PDB entry 8B7C | X-ray diffraction, 1.90 A resolution | chains B and F of the 6 polymer chains in the assembly

# Chain B
Protein: Tubulin beta-2B chain
Source organism: Bos taurus
Reference sequence: Q6B856 (TBB2B_BOVIN); the author numbering skips numbers that UniProt does not, so the offset changes along the chain: 1-42 = UniProt 1-42; 45-360 = UniProt 43-358; 369-455 = UniProt 359-445
Chain sequence (445 residues; each row starts with the number of its first residue; note: 10 numbers in that range are skipped by the numbering (no residue carries them; nothing is unmodelled there)):
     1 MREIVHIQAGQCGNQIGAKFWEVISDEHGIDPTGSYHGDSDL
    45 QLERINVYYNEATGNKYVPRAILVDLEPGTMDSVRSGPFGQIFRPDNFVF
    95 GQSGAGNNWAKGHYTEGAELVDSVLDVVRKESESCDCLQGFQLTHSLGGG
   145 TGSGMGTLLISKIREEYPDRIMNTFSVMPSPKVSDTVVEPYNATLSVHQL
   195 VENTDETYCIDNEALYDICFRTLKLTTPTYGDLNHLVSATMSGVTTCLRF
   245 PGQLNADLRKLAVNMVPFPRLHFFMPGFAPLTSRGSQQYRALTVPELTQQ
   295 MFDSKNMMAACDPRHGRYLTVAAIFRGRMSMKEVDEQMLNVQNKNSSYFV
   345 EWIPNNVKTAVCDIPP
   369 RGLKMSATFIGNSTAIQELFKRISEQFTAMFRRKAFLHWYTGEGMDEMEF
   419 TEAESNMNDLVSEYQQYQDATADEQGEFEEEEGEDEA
Disordered / not traced: 278-281, 438-455
UniProt features mapped onto this chain:
  - motif: M1 to I4 (MREI motif)
  - binding site (GTP): Q11, E71, S140, G144, T145, G146, N206, N228
  - binding site (Mg(2+)): E71
  - modified residue: S40 (Phosphoserine), T57 (Phosphothreonine), K60 (N6-acetyllysine), S174 (Phosphoserine), T287 (Phosphothreonine), T292 (Phosphothreonine), R320 (Omega-N-methylarginine), E448 (5-glutamyl polyglutamate)
  - cross-link (Glycyl lysine isopeptide (Lys-Gly)): K60 (interchain with G-Cter in ubiquitin), K326 (interchain with G-Cter in ubiquitin)
Ion coordination: Mg2+: Q11 (together with GDP); Ca2+ near E113 (its only coordinating residue here)
Ligand contacts: GDP (guanosine-5'-diphosphate): G10, Q11, C12, Q15, I16, D69, A99, N101, S140, G142, G143, G144, T145, G146, S147, V171, P173, V177, D179, E183, N206, L209, Y224, L227, N228
From the paper describing this entry:
  - binding site for the ligand PWC: G100, N101, N102, K105, V181

# Chain F
Protein: Tubulin tyrosine ligase
Source organism: Gallus gallus
Reference sequence: A0A8V0Z8P0 (A0A8V0Z8P0_CHICK); aligned to UniProt positions 1-378 over residues 1-378 (the alignment contains insertions or deletions, so no single offset holds)
Chain sequence (384 residues; numbered 1 to 384; the number before each row is that of its first residue):
     1 MYTFVVRDENSSVYAEVSRLLLATGQWKRLRKDNPRFNLMLGERNRLPFG
    51 RLGHEPGLVQLVNYYRGADKLCRKASLVKLIKTSPELSESCTWFPESYVI
   101 YPTNLKTPVAPAQNGIRHLINNTRTDEREVFLAAYNRRREGREGNVWIAK
   151 SSAGAKGEGILISSEASELLDFIDEQGQVHVIQKYLEKPLLLEPGHRKFD
   201 IRSWVLVDHLYNIYLYREGVLRTSSEPYNSANFQDKTCHLTNHCIQKEYS
   251 KNYGRYEEGNEMFFEEFNQYLMDALNTTLENSILLQIKHIIRSCLMCIEP
   301 AISTKHLHYQSFQLFGFDFMVDEELKVWLIEVNGAPACAQKLYAELCQGI
   351 VDVAISSVFPLADTGQKTSQPTSIFIKLHHHHHH
Disordered / not traced: 103-124, 157-158, 176-178, 232-234, 363-372, 383-384
Sequence notes: expression tag (379-384)
Ion coordination: Mg2+: E331 (together with AMP-PCP)
Ligand contacts: AMP-PCP (ACP; phosphomethylphosphonic acid adenylate ester): K74, P95, I148, K150, G154, Q183, K184, Y185, L186, K198, D200, R202, R222, H239, L240, T241, N242, D318, M320, I330, E331, N333

# Chain B / chain F interface
Contacting residue pairs (10; chain B residue first):
  R311(B) with R31(F)
  L333(B) with P56(F); G57(F)
  Q336(B) with R36(F), hydrogen bond
  N337(B) with R36(F), hydrogen bond; G57(F); L58(F)
  S340(B) with L30(F); N34(F), hydrogen bond
  N349(B) with R36(F)
Interface residues without a listed pair, chain B (8 interface residues in all): S341, E345
Interface residues without a listed pair, chain F (8 interface residues in all): T3

# In short
The chain B/chain F interface involves 8 residues from each chain; the contacts include 3 hydrogen bonds.
Polar pairs include Q336(B)-R36(F), N337(B)-R36(F) and S340(B)-N34(F). Bound to chain B: GDP. Ligands of chain
F: AMP-PCP. From the paper: a binding site for the ligand PWC at G100(B), N101(B) and N102(B) among others.
Here chain B is Tubulin beta-2B chain (Bos taurus) and chain F is Tubulin tyrosine ligase (Gallus gallus).
Entry 8B7C (Tubulin-maytansinoid-12 complex) was determined by X-ray diffraction (same publication as 8B7A and
8B7B).
